PDB entry 8I9Y | electron microscopy, 3.10 A resolution | chains C1 and CH of the 59 polymer chains in the assembly

Chain C1:
Molecule: 3341-nt RNA strand
Organism: Chaetomium thermophilum
Sequence (3341 nucleotides; numbered 1 to 3341; the number before each row is that of its first residue):
     1 GGUUGACCUC GGAUCAGGUA GGAGGACCCG CUGAACUUAA GCAUAUCAAU AAGCGGAGGA
    61 AAAGAAACCA ACAGGGAUUG CCCUAGUAAC GGCGAGUGAA GCGGCAACAG CUCAAAUUUG
   121 AAAGCUGGCU UCGGCCCGCG UUGUAAUUUG GAGAGGAUGC UUUGGGCGAG GCUCCUUCUG
   181 AGUUCCCUGG AACGGGACGC CACAGAGGGU GAGAGCCCCG UAUAGUUGGA AGCCAAGCCU
   241 GUGUAAAGCU CCUUCGACGA GUCGAGUAGU UUGGGAAUGC UGCUCAAAAU GGGAGGUAAA
   301 UUUCUUCUAA AGCUAAAUAC CGGCCAGAGA CCGAUAGCGC ACAAGUAGAG UGAUCGAAAG
   361 AUGAAAAGCA CUUUGAAAAG AGGGUUAAAU AGCACGUGAA AUUGUUGAAA GGGAAGCGCU
   421 UGUGACCAGA CUUGCGCCCG GCGGAUCAUC CGGUGUUCUC ACCGGUGCAC UCCGCCGGGC
   481 UCAGGCCAGC AUCGGUUCUG GCGGGGGGAU AAAGGCCCAG GGAAUGUGGC UCCUCCGGGA
   541 GUGUUAUAGC CCUGGGUGUA AUACCCUCGC CGGGACCGAG GACCGCGCUC UGCAAGGAUG
   601 CUGGCGUAAU GGUCACCAGC GACCCGUCUU GAAACACGGA CCAAGGAGUC AAGGUUUUGC
   661 GCGAGUGUUU GGGUGUAAAA CCCGCACGCG UAAUGAAAGU GAACGUAGGU GAGAGCUUCG
   721 GCGCAUCAUC GACCGAUCCU GAUGUAUUCG GAUGGAUUUG AGUAGGAGCG UUAAGCCUUG
   781 GACCCGAAAG AUGGUGAACU AUGCUUGGAU AGGGUGAAGC CAGAGGAAAC UCUGGUGGAG
   841 GCUCGCAGCG GUUCUGACGU GCAAAUCGAU CGUCAAAUCU GAGCAUGGGG GCGAAAGACU
   901 AAUCGAACCA UCUAGUAGCU GGUUACCGCC GAAGUUUCCC UCAGGAUAGC AGUGUCGACC
   961 UUCAGUUUUA UGAGGUAAAG CGAAUGAUUA GGGACUCGGG GGCGAUUUUU AGCCUUCAUC
  1021 CAUUCUCAAA CUUUAAAUAU GUAAGAAGCC CUUGUUACUU AACUGAACGU GGGCAUUCGA
  1081 AUGUAUCGAC ACUAGUGGGC CAUUUUUGGU AAGCAGAACU GGCGAUGCGG GAUGAACCGA
  1141 ACGCGGGGUU AAGGUGCCGG AGUGGACGCU CAUCAGACAC CACAAAAGGC GUUAGUACAU
  1201 CUUGACAGCA GGACGGUGGC CAUGGAAGUC GGAAUCCGCU AAGGACUGUG UAACAACUCA
  1261 CCUGCCGAAU GUACUAGCCC UGAAAAUGGA UGGCGCUCAA GCGUCCCACC CAUACCCCGC
  1321 CCUCAGGGUA GAAACGAUGC CCUGAGGAGU AGGCGGCCGU GGAGGUCAGU GACGAAGCCU
  1381 AGGGCGUGAG CCCGGGUCGA ACGGCCUCUA GUGCAGAUCU UGGUGGUAGU AGCAAAUACU
  1441 UCAAUGAGAA CUUGAAGGAC CGAAGUGGGG AAAGGUUCCA UGUGAACAGC GGUUGGACAU
  1501 GGGUUAGUCG AUCCUAAGCC AUAGGGAAGU UCCGUUUCAA AGGGGCACUC GUGCCCCGUG
  1561 UGGCGAAAGG GAAGCCGGUU AAUAUUCCGG CACCUGGAUG UGGGUUUUGC GCGGCAACGC
  1621 AACUGAACGC GGAGACGACG GCGGGGGCCC CGGGCAGAGU UCUCUUUUCU UCUUAACGGU
  1681 CUAUCACCCU GGAAACAGUU UGUCUGGAGA UAGGGUUUAA UGGCCGGAAG AGCCCGACAC
  1741 UUCUGUCGGG UCCGGUGCGC UCUCGACGUC CCUUGAAAAU CCGCGGGAGG GAAUAAUUCU
  1801 CACGCCAGGU CGUACUCAUA ACCGCAGCAG GUCCCCAAGG UGAACAGCCU CUGGUUGAUA
  1861 GAACAAUGUA GAUAAGGGAA GUCGGCAAAA UAGAUCCGUA ACUUCGGGAA AAGGAUUGGC
  1921 UCUAAGGGUU GGGCACGUUG GGCUUUGGGC GGACGCCCUG GGAGCAGAGG GCCUCUAGCC
  1981 GGGCAACCGG CCGGCGGCCC UCAGCACCCG GGGUUGAAGC CCUUAGCAGG CUUCGGCCGU
  2041 CCGGCGUGCG GUUAACAACC AACUUAGAAC UGGUACGGAC AGGGGGAAUC UGACUGUCUA
  2101 AUUAAAACAU AGCAUUGCGA UGGCCAGAAA GUGGUGUUGA CGCAAUGUGA UUUCUGCCCA
  2161 GUGCUCUGAA UGUCAAAGUG AAGAAAUUCA ACCAAGCGCG GGUAAACGGC GGGAGUAACU
  2221 AUGACUCUCU UAAGGUAGCC AAAUGCCUCG UCAUCUAAUU AGUGACGCGC AUGAAUGGAU
  2281 UAACGAGAUU CCCACUGUCC CUAUCUACUA UCUAGCGAAA CCACAGCCAA GGGAACGGGC
  2341 UUGGCAAAAU CAGCGGGGAA AGAAGACCCU GUUGAGCUUG ACUCUAGUUU GACAUUGUGA
  2401 AAAGACAUAG GAGGUGUAGA AUAGGUGGGA GCUUCGGCGC CAGUGAAAUA CCACUACUCC
  2461 UAUUGUUUUU UUACUUAUUC AAUGAAGCGG GGCUGGACUU GCGUCCAACU UCUGGAGUUA
  2521 AGGUCCUUCG CGGGCCGACC CGGGUUGAAG ACAUUGUCAG GUGGGGAGUU UGGCUGGGGC
  2581 GGCACAUCUG UUAAACCAUA ACGCAGGUGU CCUAAGGGGG GCUCAUGGAG AACAGAAAUC
  2641 UCCAGUAGAA CAAAAGGGUA AAAGUCCCCU UGAUUUUGAU UUUCAGUGUG AAUACAAACC
  2701 AUGAAAGUGU GGCCUAUCGA UCCUUUAGUC CCUCGAAAUU UGAGGCUAGA GGUGCCAGAA
  2761 AAGUUACCAC AGGGAUAACU GGCUUGUGGC GGCCAAGCGU UCAUAGCGAC GUCGCUUUUU
  2821 GAUCCUUCGA UGUCGGCUCU UCCUAUCAUA CCGAAGCAGA AUUCGGUAAG CGUUGGAUUG
  2881 UUCACCCACU AAUAGGGAAC GUGAGCUGGG UUUAGACCGU CGUGAGACAG GUUAGUUUUA
  2941 CCCUACUGAU GAACUCGUCG CAAUGGUAAU UCAGCUUAGU ACGAGAGGAA CCGCUGAUUC
  3001 AGAUAAUUGG UUUUUGCGGU UGUCCGACCG GGCAGUGCCG CGAAGCUACC AUCUGCUGGA
  3061 UAAUGGCUGA ACGCCUCUAA GUCAGAAUCC AUGCCAGAAC GCGACGAUAC UACCCGCACG
  3121 UUGUAGACGU AUAAGAAUAG GCUCCGGCCU CGUAUCCUAG CAGGCGAUUC CUCCGCCGGC
  3181 CUCGAAGUGG CCGUCGGUAA UUCGCGUAUU GCAAUUUAGA CACGCGCGGG AUCAAAUCCU
  3241 UUGCAGACGA CUUAGAUGUG CGAAAGGGUC CUGUAAGCAG UAGAGUAGCC UUGUUGUUAC
  3301 GAUCUGCUGA GGGUAAGCCC UCCUUCGCCU AGAUUUCCCA G
Disordered / not traced: 1-2, 693-706, 847-854, 865-867, 901-905, 987-1028, 1879-2294, 2485-2545, 2571-2721, 2753-2756, 2801-2804, 2822-2828, 2833, 2909-2914, 2937-2940, 3338-3341

Chain CH:
Protein: Nucleolar GTP-binding protein 1
Organism: Chaetomium thermophilum
Reference sequence: G0S8F1 (NOG1_CHATD); residues 1-661 here = UniProt positions 1-661
Amino-acid sequence (661 residues; numbered 1 to 661; the number before each row is that of its first residue):
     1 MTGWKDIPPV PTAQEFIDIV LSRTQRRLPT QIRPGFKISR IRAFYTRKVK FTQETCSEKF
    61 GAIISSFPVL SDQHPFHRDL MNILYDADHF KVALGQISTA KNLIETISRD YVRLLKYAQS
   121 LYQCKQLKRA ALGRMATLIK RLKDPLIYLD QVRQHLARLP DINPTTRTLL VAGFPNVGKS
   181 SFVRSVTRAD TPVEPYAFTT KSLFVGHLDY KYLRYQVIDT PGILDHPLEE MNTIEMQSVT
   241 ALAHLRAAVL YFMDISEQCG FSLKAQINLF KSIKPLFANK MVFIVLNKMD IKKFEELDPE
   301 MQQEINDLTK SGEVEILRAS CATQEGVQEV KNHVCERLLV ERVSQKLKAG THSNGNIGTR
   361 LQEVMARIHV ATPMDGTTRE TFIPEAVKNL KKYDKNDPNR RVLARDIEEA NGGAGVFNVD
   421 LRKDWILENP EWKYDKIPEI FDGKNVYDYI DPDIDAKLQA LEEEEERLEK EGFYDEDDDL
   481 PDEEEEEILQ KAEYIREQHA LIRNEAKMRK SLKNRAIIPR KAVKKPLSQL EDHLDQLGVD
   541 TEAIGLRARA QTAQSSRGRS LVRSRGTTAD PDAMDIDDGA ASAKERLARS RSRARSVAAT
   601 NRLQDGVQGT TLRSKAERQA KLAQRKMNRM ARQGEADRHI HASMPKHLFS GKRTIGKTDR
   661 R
Disordered / not traced: 1, 478-482, 549-661
Ligand contacts: GTP (guanosine-5'-triphosphate): Phe174, Pro175, Asn176, Val177, Gly178, Lys179, Ser180, Ser181, Pro192, Val193, Glu194, Pro195, Tyr196, Ala197, Phe198, Thr199, Thr200, Asn287, Lys288, Asp290, Ser320, Cys321, Ala322

Chain C1 / chain CH interface:
Contacting residue pairs - 124 pairs, chain C1 then chain CH:
  A1111(C1) - Tyr122(CH)  stacking on the base
  G1224(C1) - Phe198(CH)  base contact
  G1224(C1) - Asn232(CH)  phosphate contact
  G1224(C1) - Ile234(CH)  base contact
  A1252(C1) - Tyr196(CH)  stacking on the base
  A1284(C1) - Gln25(CH)  base contact
  A1284(C1) - Thr30(CH)  base contact
  A1285(C1) - Gln31(CH)  base contact
  G1457(C1) - Arg515(CH)  salt bridge to the phosphate
  G1458(C1) - Ser511(CH)  phosphate contact
  G1458(C1) - Leu512(CH)  hydrogen bond to the phosphate
  G1458(C1) - Arg515(CH)  salt bridge to the phosphate
  A1459(C1) - Leu512(CH)  phosphate contact
  A1459(C1) - Lys513(CH)  salt bridge to the phosphate
  G1657(C1) - Lys521(CH)  hydrogen bond to the sugar
  G1659(C1) - Ile517(CH)  sugar contact
  G1659(C1) - Arg520(CH)  salt bridge to the phosphate
  U1660(C1) - Arg520(CH)  salt bridge to the phosphate
  U1661(C1) - Ala506(CH)  phosphate contact
  C1662(C1) - His499(CH)  hydrogen bond to the sugar
  C1662(C1) - Arg503(CH)  base contact
  C1735(C1) - Lys521(CH)  salt bridge to the phosphate
  G1736(C1) - Lys521(CH)  salt bridge to the phosphate
  C2779(C1) - Gly35(CH)  sugar contact
  U2780(C1) - Pro34(CH)  sugar contact
  U2780(C1) - Gly35(CH)  hydrogen bond to the sugar
  C2783(C1) - Arg33(CH)  hydrogen bond to the base
  C2783(C1) - Pro34(CH)  base contact
  U2784(C1) - Thr30(CH)  hydrogen bond to the sugar
  U2784(C1) - Gln31(CH)  base contact
  U2784(C1) - Ile32(CH)  hydrogen bond to the sugar
  U2784(C1) - Arg33(CH)  base contact
  U2784(C1) - Tyr45(CH)  phosphate contact
  U2784(C1) - Leu121(CH)  phosphate contact
  U2785(C1) - Gln25(CH)  hydrogen bond to the sugar
  U2785(C1) - Thr30(CH)  hydrogen bond to the base
  U2785(C1) - Tyr45(CH)  hydrogen bond to the phosphate
  U2785(C1) - Lys48(CH)  phosphate contact
  U2785(C1) - Lys125(CH)  phosphate contact
  U2785(C1) - Lys128(CH)  phosphate contact
  G2786(C1) - Asp18(CH)  hydrogen bond to the base
  G2786(C1) - Leu21(CH)  base contact
  G2786(C1) - Ser22(CH)  hydrogen bond to the base
  G2786(C1) - Thr24(CH)  phosphate contact
  G2786(C1) - Gln25(CH)  phosphate contact
  G2786(C1) - Lys48(CH)  salt bridge to the phosphate
  G2786(C1) - Lys128(CH)  salt bridge to the phosphate
  U2787(C1) - Leu21(CH)  sugar contact
  U2787(C1) - Lys128(CH)  salt bridge to the phosphate
  U2787(C1) - Arg129(CH)  salt bridge to the phosphate
  U2787(C1) - Gly133(CH)  phosphate contact
  G2788(C1) - Arg129(CH)  salt bridge to the phosphate
  G2788(C1) - Ala130(CH)  sugar contact
  G2788(C1) - Gly133(CH)  base contact
  G2788(C1) - Arg134(CH)  base contact
  G2788(C1) - Thr137(CH)  hydrogen bond to the base
  G2789(C1) - Arg129(CH)  salt bridge to the phosphate
  U2816(C1) - Arg134(CH)  hydrogen bond to the sugar
  U2817(C1) - Leu103(CH)  phosphate contact
  U2817(C1) - Leu138(CH)  base contact
  U2817(C1) - Arg141(CH)  hydrogen bond to the base
  U2818(C1) - Gln96(CH)  base contact
  U2818(C1) - Thr99(CH)  base contact
  U2818(C1) - Leu103(CH)  base contact
  U2818(C1) - Arg141(CH)  salt bridge to the phosphate
  U2818(C1) - Leu142(CH)  base contact
  U2819(C1) - Val92(CH)  sugar contact
  U2820(C1) - Asp88(CH)  hydrogen bond to the base
  U2820(C1) - Lys91(CH)  phosphate contact
  U2820(C1) - Val92(CH)  sugar contact
  G2821(C1) - Ile64(CH)  hydrogen bond to the base
  G2821(C1) - Phe67(CH)  hydrogen bond to the base
  G2821(C1) - Pro68(CH)  hydrogen bond to the base
  G2821(C1) - Val69(CH)  base contact
  G2821(C1) - Leu70(CH)  hydrogen bond to the base
  G2821(C1) - Lys91(CH)  base contact
  G2821(C1) - Leu94(CH)  base contact
  A2830(C1) - Lys50(CH)  hydrogen bond to the sugar
  G2832(C1) - Lys116(CH)  phosphate contact
  A2845(C1) - Gln25(CH)  base contact
  A2845(C1) - Arg26(CH)  sugar contact
  A2845(C1) - Leu28(CH)  base contact
  A2845(C1) - Thr30(CH)  hydrogen bond to the base
  A2845(C1) - Gln31(CH)  base contact
  U2846(C1) - Arg26(CH)  phosphate contact
  C2847(C1) - Arg27(CH)  salt bridge to the phosphate
  G2856(C1) - Arg158(CH)  hydrogen bond to the base
  C2857(C1) - Arg153(CH)  salt bridge to the phosphate
  A2858(C1) - Lys5(CH)  salt bridge to the phosphate
  G2859(C1) - Lys5(CH)  hydrogen bond to the base
  A2860(C1) - Lys5(CH)  base contact
  C2864(C1) - Ile19(CH)  sugar contact
  C2864(C1) - Arg23(CH)  salt bridge to the phosphate
  G2866(C1) - Arg26(CH)  salt bridge to the phosphate
  A2884(C1) - Glu54(CH)  sugar contact
  G2895(C1) - Arg27(CH)  hydrogen bond to the sugar
  G2895(C1) - Leu28(CH)  sugar contact
  G2895(C1) - Pro29(CH)  sugar contact
  G2895(C1) - Arg47(CH)  hydrogen bond to the phosphate
  G2896(C1) - Arg47(CH)  salt bridge to the phosphate
  C2900(C1) - Lys37(CH)  sugar contact
  U2976(C1) - Ala414(CH)  sugar contact
  A2984(C1) - Pro160(CH)  base contact
  A2984(C1) - Asp161(CH)  hydrogen bond to the base
  A2984(C1) - Arg188(CH)  hydrogen bond to the phosphate
  A2984(C1) - Ala189(CH)  sugar contact
  A2984(C1) - Val205(CH)  sugar contact
  A2984(C1) - Gly206(CH)  sugar contact
  A2984(C1) - His207(CH)  hydrogen bond to the sugar
  G2985(C1) - Thr2(CH)  base contact
  G2985(C1) - Asp161(CH)  base contact
  G2985(C1) - Arg188(CH)  salt bridge to the phosphate
  G2985(C1) - His207(CH)  hydrogen bond to the sugar
  A2986(C1) - Arg214(CH)  salt bridge to the phosphate
  G2993(C1) - Ala414(CH)  base contact
  G2993(C1) - Gly415(CH)  base contact
  G2993(C1) - Val416(CH)  sugar contact
  C2994(C1) - Gly415(CH)  sugar contact
  C3025(C1) - Lys510(CH)  hydrogen bond to the sugar
  C3025(C1) - Leu512(CH)  hydrogen bond to the sugar
  C3025(C1) - Asn514(CH)  sugar contact
  G3026(C1) - Lys510(CH)  salt bridge to the phosphate
  C3029(C1) - Arg503(CH)  hydrogen bond to the base
  G3032(C1) - Lys513(CH)  sugar contact
Interface residues without a listed pair, chain C1 (67 interface residues in all): A1283, A1456, A1658, C1851, G2829, U2831, U2863, G2865, C2975, U2977, G2979
Interface residues without a listed pair, chain CH (95 interface residues in all): Pro9, Ile17, Lys59, Phe90, Gly95, Ala100, Arg109, Leu132, Ala136, Gln154, Leu159, Arg405, Glu409, Ile502, Ile518, Pro519

In short:
67 residues of chain C1 face 95 of chain CH across their interface, with 33 hydrogen bonds, 23 salt bridges
and 2 aromatic stacking contacts. Polar contacts include C2783(C1)-Arg33(CH), U2785(C1)-Thr30(CH) and
G2786(C1)-Asp18(CH). Bound to chain CH: GTP.
Chain C1 is a 3341-nt RNA strand and chain CH is Nucleolar GTP-binding protein 1, both from Chaetomium
thermophilum; the structure, Cryo-EM structure of a Chaetomium thermophilum pre-60S ribosomal subunit -
Ytm1-2, was determined by electron microscopy together with 8I9P, 8I9T, 8I9V, 8I9W, 8I9X, 8I9Z and 8IA0 from
the same study.
